8Z18 - chains A and D of the 8 polymer chains in the assembly; structure by electron microscopy, 3.94 A resolution.

Chain A (and D):
Name: SIR2-like domain-containing protein
Source organism: Bacillus subtilis subsp. natto (strain BEST195)
Notes: chain D of this document is another copy of the same molecule, construct and numbering; everything in this record applies to it too
UniProt: D4G637 (D4G637_BACNB); residue numbers follow UniProt; this construct covers 1-1005
Chain sequence (1005 residues; row label = number of the first residue in the row):
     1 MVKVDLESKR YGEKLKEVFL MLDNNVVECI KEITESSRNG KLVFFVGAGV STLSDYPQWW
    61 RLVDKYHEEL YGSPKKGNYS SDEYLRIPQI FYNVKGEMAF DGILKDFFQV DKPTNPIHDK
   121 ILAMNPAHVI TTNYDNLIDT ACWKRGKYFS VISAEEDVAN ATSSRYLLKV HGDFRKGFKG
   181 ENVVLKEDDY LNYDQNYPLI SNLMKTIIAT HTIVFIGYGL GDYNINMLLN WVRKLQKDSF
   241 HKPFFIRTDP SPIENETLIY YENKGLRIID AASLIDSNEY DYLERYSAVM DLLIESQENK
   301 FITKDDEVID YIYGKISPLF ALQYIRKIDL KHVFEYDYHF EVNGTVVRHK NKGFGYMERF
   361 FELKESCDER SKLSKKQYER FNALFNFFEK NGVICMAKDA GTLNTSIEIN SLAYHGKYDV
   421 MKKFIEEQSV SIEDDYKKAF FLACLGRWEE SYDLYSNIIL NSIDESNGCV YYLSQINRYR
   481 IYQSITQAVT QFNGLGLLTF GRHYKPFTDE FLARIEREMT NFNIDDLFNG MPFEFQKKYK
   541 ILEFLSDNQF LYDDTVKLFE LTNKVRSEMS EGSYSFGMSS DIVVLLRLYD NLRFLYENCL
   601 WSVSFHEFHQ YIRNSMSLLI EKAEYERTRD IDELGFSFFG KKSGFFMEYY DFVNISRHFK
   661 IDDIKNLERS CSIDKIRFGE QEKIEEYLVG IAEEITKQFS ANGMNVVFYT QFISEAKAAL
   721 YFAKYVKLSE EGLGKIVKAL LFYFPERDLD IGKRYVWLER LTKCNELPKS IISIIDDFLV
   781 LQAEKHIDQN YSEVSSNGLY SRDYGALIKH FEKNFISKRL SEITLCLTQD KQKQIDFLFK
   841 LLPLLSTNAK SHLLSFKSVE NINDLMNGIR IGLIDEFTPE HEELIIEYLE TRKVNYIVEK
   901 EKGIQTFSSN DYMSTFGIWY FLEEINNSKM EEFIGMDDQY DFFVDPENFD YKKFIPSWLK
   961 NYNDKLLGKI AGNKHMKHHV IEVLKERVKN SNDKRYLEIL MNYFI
Not modelled in the structure: 1-22 (chain D: 1-8)

Chain A / chain D interface:
Residue-residue contacts - 14 pairs, chain A then chain D:
  Tyr-71(A) with Glu-256(D)
  Arg-86(A) with Tyr-260(D); Tyr-261(D), hydrogen bond
  Val-94(A) with Ile-259(D), hydrophobic
  Asp-188(A) with Arg-233(D), salt bridge
  Asn-192(A) with Arg-233(D)
  Gly-221(A) with Arg-86(D)
  Asn-226(A) with Leu-191(D)
  Glu-256(A) with Val-94(D)
  Tyr-260(A) with Arg-86(D); Ile-90(D), hydrophobic; Asn-93(D)
  Tyr-261(A) with Arg-86(D), hydrogen bond
  Lys-264(A) with Arg-86(D)
Other interface residues (no listed pair), chain A (17 interface residues in all): Ser-81, Ile-90, Leu-191, Asn-230, Glu-254, Thr-257
Other interface residues (no listed pair), chain D (16 interface residues in all): Leu-70, Tyr-71, Asp-82, Gln-89, Asn-192, Asn-230

In short:
17 residues of chain A and 16 residues of chain D are in contact; the contacts include 2 hydrogen bonds and 1
salt bridge. Polar pairs include Asp-188(A)/Arg-233(D) and Arg-86(A)/Tyr-261(D).
Chain A and chain D are both SIR2-like domain-containing protein (Bacillus subtilis subsp. natto (strain
BEST195)); the structure, The tetramer complex of DSR2 and tube-forming domain of phage tail tube protein, was
determined by electron microscopy together with 8YKF, 8YL5, 8YLN, 8YLT and 8ZTR from the same study.
